Entry 7BOD (electron microscopy, 2.88 A resolution); this record covers chains A and F of the 13 polymer chains in the assembly.

[Chain A]
Molecule: 16S rRNA (body domain of 30S subunit)
Organism: Escherichia coli (strain K12)
Sequence (1542 nucleotides; numbered 1 to 1542; the number before each row is that of its first residue):
     1 AAAUUGAAGA GUUUGAUCAU GGCUCAGAUU GAACGCUGGC GGCAGGCCUA ACACAUGCAA
    61 GUCGAACGGU AACAGGAAGA AGCUUGCUUC UUUGCUGACG AGUGGCGGAC GGGUGAGUAA
   121 UGUCUGGGAA ACUGCCUGAU GGAGGGGGAU AACUACUGGA AACGGUAGCU AAUACCGCAU
   181 AACGUCGCAA GACCAAAGAG GGGGACCUUC GGGCCUCUUG CCAUCGGAUG UGCCCAGAUG
   241 GGAUUAGCUA GUAGGUGGGG UAACGGCUCA CCUAGGCGAC GAUCCCUAGC UGGUCUGAGA
   301 GGAUGACCAG CCACACUGGA ACUGAGACAC GGUCCAGACU CCUACGGGAG GCAGCAGUGG
   361 GGAAUAUUGC ACAAUGGGCG CAAGCCUGAU GCAGCCAUGC CGCGUGUAUG AAGAAGGCCU
   421 UCGGGUUGUA AAGUACUUUC AGCGGGGAGG AAGGGAGUAA AGUUAAUACC UUUGCUCAUU
   481 GACGUUACCC GCAGAAGAAG CACCGGCUAA CUCCGUGCCA GCAGCCXCGG UAAUACGGAG
   541 GGUGCAAGCG UUAAUCGGAA UUACUGGGCG UAAAGCGCAC GCAGGCGGUU UGUUAAGUCA
   601 GAUGUGAAAU CCCCGGGCUC AACCUGGGAA CUGCAUCUGA UACUGGCAAG CUUGAGUCUC
   661 GUAGAGGGGG GUAGAAUUCC AGGUGUAGCG GUGAAAUGCG UAGAGAUCUG GAGGAAUACC
   721 GGUGGCGAAG GCGGCCCCCU GGACGAAGAC UGACGCUCAG GUGCGAAAGC GUGGGGAGCA
   781 AACAGGAUUA GAUACCCUGG UAGUCCACGC CGUAAACGAU GUCGACUUGG AGGUUGUGCC
   841 CUUGAGGCGU GGCUUCCGGA GCUAACGCGU UAAGUCGACC GCCUGGGGAG UACGGCCGCA
   901 AGGUUAAAAC UCAAAUGAAU UGACGGGGGC CCGCACAAGC GGUGGAGCAU GUGGUUUAAU
   961 UCGAUGXAAC GCGAAGAACC UUACCUGGUC UUGACAUCCA CGGAAGUUUU CAGAGAUGAG
  1021 AAUGUGCCUU CGGGAACCGU GAGACAGGUG CUGCAUGGCU GUCGUCAGCU CGUGUUGUGA
  1081 AAUGUUGGGU UAAGUCCCGC AACGAGCGCA ACCCUUAUCC UUUGUUGCCA GCGGUCCGGC
  1141 CGGGAACUCA AAGGAGACUG CCAGUGAUAA ACUGGAGGAA GGUGGGGAUG ACGUCAAGUC
  1201 AUCAUGGCCC UUACGACCAG GGCUACACAC GUGCUACAAU GGCGCAUACA AAGAGAAGCG
  1261 ACCUCGCGAG AGCAAGCGGA CCUCAUAAAG UGCGUCGUAG UCCGGAUUGG AGUCUGCAAC
  1321 UCGACUCCAU GAAGUCGGAA UCGCUAGUAA UCGUGGAUCA GAAUGCCACG GUGAAUACGU
  1381 UCCCGGGCCU UGUACACACC GCCCGUXACA CCAUGGGAGU GGGUUGCAAA AGAAGUAGGU
  1441 AGCUUAACCU UCGGGAGGGC GCUUACCACU UUGUGAUUCA UGACUGGGGU GAAGUCGUAA
  1501 CAAGGUAACC GUAGGGGAAC CUGCGGUUGG AUCACCUCCU UA
Disordered / not traced: 931-1386, 1535-1542
Covalent attachments: covalent link G791-UR3_1498
Modified residues: PSU (pseudouridine-5'-monophosphate) at position 516, G7M (N7-methyl-guanosine-5'-monophosphate) at position 527, 2MG (2N-methylguanosine-5'-monophosphate) at position 966, 5MC (5-methylcytidine-5'-monophosphate) at position 967, 2MG (2N-methylguanosine-5'-monophosphate) at position 1207, 4OC (4n,o2'-methylcytidine-5'-monophosphate) at position 1402, 5MC (5-methylcytidine-5'-monophosphate) at position 1407, UR3 (3-methyluridine-5'-monophoshate) at position 1498, 2MG (2N-methylguanosine-5'-monophosphate) at position 1516, MA6 (6N-dimethyladenosine-5'-monophoshate) at position 1518, MA6 (6N-dimethyladenosine-5'-monophoshate) at position 1519
Ion coordination: Mg2+ site 1 near G21 (its only coordinating residue here); Mg2+ site 2 near A53 (its only coordinating residue here); Mg2+ site 3: A59, U387; Mg2+ site 4 near G100 (its only coordinating residue here); Mg2+ site 5: A109, G331; Mg2+ site 6: A116, G117, G289; Mg2+ site 7: G145, A197; Mg2+ site 8 near A171 (its only coordinating residue here); Mg2+ site 9: A174, C175; Mg2+ site 10: U180, A195; Mg2+ site 11: G299, G558; Mg2+ site 12 near A306 (its only coordinating residue here); 29 more Mg2+ sites not listed
What the authors report for this chain:
  - contacts within the chain: U921-A1396, A923-U1393, A1507-G1530 (pi stacking)
  - conformationally variable residues: U1393 to A1396

[Chain F]
Protein: 30S ribosomal protein S6
Organism: Escherichia coli (strain K12)
Reference sequence: P02358 (RS6_ECOLI); numbering as in UniProt (aligned over 1-135)
Chain sequence (135 residues; row label = number of the first residue in the row):
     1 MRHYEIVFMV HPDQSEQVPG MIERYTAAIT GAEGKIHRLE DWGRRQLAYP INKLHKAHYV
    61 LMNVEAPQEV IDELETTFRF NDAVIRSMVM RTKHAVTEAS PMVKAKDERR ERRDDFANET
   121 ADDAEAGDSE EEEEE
Disordered / not traced: 107-135
UniProt features mapped onto this chain:
  - modified residue: Lys93 (N6-acetyllysine)

[Interface between chain A and chain F]
Pairs across the interface - 20 pairs, chain A then chain F:
  U662(A) - Lys93(F)  salt bridge to the phosphate
  A673(A) - Arg86(F)  hydrogen bond to the phosphate
  G674(A) - Tyr49(F)  sugar contact
  G674(A) - Ile51(F)  phosphate contact
  G674(A) - Arg86(F)  salt bridge to the phosphate
  G710(A) - Lys53(F)  phosphate contact
  G711(A) - Lys53(F)  salt bridge to the phosphate
  C735(A) - Met88(F)  sugar contact
  C736(A) - Val89(F)  hydrogen bond to the sugar
  C736(A) - Met90(F)  phosphate contact
  C737(A) - Tyr4(F)  phosphate contact
  C737(A) - Val89(F)  sugar contact
  C737(A) - Met90(F)  phosphate contact
  C737(A) - Arg91(F)  hydrogen bond to the phosphate
  C738(A) - Arg2(F)  salt bridge to the phosphate
  C738(A) - Tyr4(F)  hydrogen bond to the phosphate
  C738(A) - Gln68(F)  phosphate contact
  C738(A) - Arg91(F)  phosphate contact
  C739(A) - Arg2(F)  salt bridge to the phosphate
  C739(A) - Gln68(F)  phosphate contact
Other interface residues (no listed pair), chain A (11 interface residues in all): A663
Other interface residues (no listed pair), chain F (14 interface residues in all): Pro50, Asp72

[Overview]
11 residues of chain A face 14 of chain F across their interface, with 4 hydrogen bonds and 5 salt bridges.
Polar contacts include C736(A)-Val89(F), A673(A)-Arg86(F) and C737(A)-Arg91(F). A59(A) and U387(A) coordinate
Mg2+ site 3. The paper reports conformational variability at U1393(A); contacts within the chain involving
U921(A), A1396(A) and A923(A) among others.
Chain A is 16S rRNA (body domain of 30S subunit) and chain F is 30S ribosomal protein S6, both from
Escherichia coli (strain K12); the structure, Bacterial 30S ribosomal subunit assembly complex state M (body
domain), was determined by electron microscopy together with 7AF3, 7AF5, 7AF8, 7AFA, 7AFD, 7AFH and 17 further
entries from the same study.
